Entry 8C0W (electron microscopy, 4.70 A resolution (low resolution: residue-level contacts below are approximate; hydrogen-bond / salt-bridge calls are withheld)); this record covers chains D and E of the 7 polymer chains in the assembly.

[Chain D]
Name: Peroxisomal ATPase PEX1
Organism: Saccharomyces cerevisiae
Notes: EC 3.6.4.-
Reference sequence: P24004 (PEX1_YEAST); residue numbers follow UniProt; this construct covers 201-1023
Sequence (823 residues; numbered 201 to 1023; the number before each row is that of its first residue):
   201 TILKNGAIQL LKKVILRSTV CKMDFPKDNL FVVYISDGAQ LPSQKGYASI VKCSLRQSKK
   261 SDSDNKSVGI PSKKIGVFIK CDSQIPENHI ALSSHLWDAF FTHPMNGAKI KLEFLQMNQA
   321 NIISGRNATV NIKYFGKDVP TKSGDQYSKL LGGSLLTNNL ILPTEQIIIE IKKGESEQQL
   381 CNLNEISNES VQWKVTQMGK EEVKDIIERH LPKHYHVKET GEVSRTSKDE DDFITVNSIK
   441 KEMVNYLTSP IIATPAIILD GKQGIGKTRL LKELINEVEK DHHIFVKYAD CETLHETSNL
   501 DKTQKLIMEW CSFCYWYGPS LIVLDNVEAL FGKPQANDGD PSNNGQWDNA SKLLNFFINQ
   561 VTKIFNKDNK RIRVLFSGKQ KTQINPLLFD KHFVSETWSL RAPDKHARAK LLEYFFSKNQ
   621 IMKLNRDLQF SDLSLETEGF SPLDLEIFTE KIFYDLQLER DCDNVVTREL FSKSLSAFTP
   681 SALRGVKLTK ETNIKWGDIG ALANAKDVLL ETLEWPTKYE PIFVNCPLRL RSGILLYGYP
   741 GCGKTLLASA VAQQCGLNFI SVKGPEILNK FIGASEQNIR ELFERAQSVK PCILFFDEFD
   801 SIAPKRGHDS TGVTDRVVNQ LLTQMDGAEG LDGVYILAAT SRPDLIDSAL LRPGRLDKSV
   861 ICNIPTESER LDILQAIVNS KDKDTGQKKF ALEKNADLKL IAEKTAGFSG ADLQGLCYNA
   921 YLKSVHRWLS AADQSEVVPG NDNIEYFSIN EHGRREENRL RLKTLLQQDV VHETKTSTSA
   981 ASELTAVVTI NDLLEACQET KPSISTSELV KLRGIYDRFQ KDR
Unresolved in the structure: 1022-1023
Ion coordination: Mg2+: Thr468 (together with ATP)
Ligand contacts:
  - ADP (adenosine-5'-diphosphate): Gly700, Ala701, Gly741, Cys742, Gly743, Lys744, Thr745, Leu746, Gly910, Asp912, Gln914
  - ATP: Phe433, Ile434, Val436, Gln463, Gly464, Ile465, Gly466, Lys467, Thr468, Arg469, Asp525, Asn526, Leu611, Pro642, Leu643, Glu646
Swiss-Prot annotation at these positions:
  - binding site (ATP): Gly461 to Thr468, Gly738 to Thr745
  - mutagenesis: Lys467 (K467E: In PEX1pA1; no effect), Tyr488 (Y488A: Cells are able to grow on a medium with oleate as a sole carbon source), His495 (H495A: Cells are able to grow on a medium with oleate as a sole carbon source), Asp525 (D525Q: In PEX1pB1; no effect), Lys744 (K744A: In Amut mutant; abolished ATPase activity of the PEX1-PEX6 AAA ATPase complex; K744E: In PEX1pA2; decreased binding to PEX6. Results in accumulation of PEX5 on peroxisomal membranes), Phe771 (F771A: Cells are unable to grow on a medium with oleate as a sole carbon source), Asp797 (D797Q: In PEX1pB2; results in accumulation of PEX5 on peroxisomal membranes), Glu798 (E798A: In Bmut mutant; decreased ATPase activity of the PEX1-PEX6 AAA ATPase complex; E798Q: Abolished ATPase activity of the PEX1-PEX6 AAA ATPase complex)
From the paper describing this entry:
  - mutagenesis - R852K: abolished catalytic activity (citing earlier work)

[Chain E]
Name: Peroxisomal ATPase PEX6
Organism: Saccharomyces cerevisiae
Notes: EC 3.6.4.-
Reference sequence: P33760 (PEX6_YEAST); residues 1-1030 here = UniProt positions 1-1030
Sequence (1030 residues; numbered 1 to 1030; the number before each row is that of its first residue):
     1 MKASLTFSLS GIYAPCSISR DIYLEYGDKK AECLYGTIRL PQYGPGCTPG KIVHCVLDDS
    61 LPFCSIVVPS KLFGFMPTQP TMDFCYFEPI LDNVVPVLDS VTFLINEQLY SKLMDLPQEM
   121 QQIQFLHYKY NINSMETVVH SRDILTSGLC QILNCSPFPQ GLVDFTETQL ILVNDTEQKL
   181 SALKYANEDE EYALPKIGTN SALSIDLESL PCTISRDLLR PAPHINDDNS IYAFTDAETL
   241 LRLDVTSGSF ITVSNMGCVR LVKLFVLLLP NGFKKRTIYA PPKIIASFPD CSVVTISKSN
   301 IGHTDIPIAN QVFISRVGGW LQSQKCFQNI ILTTLKKFFS ESKRILCQND LIPIAFDSSM
   361 ADLNIAEEND ESDDEDELGQ YYKNDSLVWF FVTSAELDCF SKDNSHFIID PNRTKLITTN
   421 ITNRRPLPLS RSNLQRYYGF AETFYYDLHI FPYVRQLVNI LETSFNCSQR GITLNASVLL
   481 HSTTNNVGKA TMVRFASKYL GIHLLEIDCL SLTSNSRQLD STSKIIGYIR AKCENVLPYA
   541 SPAVIFLAHL DSILLDVNAN QDPEAIKLQK SINFEMSKLL DDFTFKFPGT TFVGSVNNID
   601 NVPSSFRSHM RFEILVPVPS EAQRLRIFQW YLSSHELNRD VQQKVPVSYM DNISFSSLSS
   661 YSAGLTPLDI KSIVETARMT ATARFYQESK KCGWLPQSIL ITQEDLSKAT SKARNEFSVS
   721 IGAPQIPNVT WDDIGGIDFV KGEILDTIDM PLKHPELFTS GMKKRSGILF YGPPGTGKTL
   781 MAKAIATNFS LNFFSVKGPE LLNMYIGESE ANVRRVFQKA REAKPCVIFF DQIDSVAPKR
   841 GNQGDSGGVM DRIVSQLLAE LDGMSTDADG VFVIGATNRP DLLDEALLRP GRFDKLLYLG
   901 IPDTDTKQLN ILEALTRKFV LDNDVKLIEL AKLCPFNYTG ADFYALCSDA MLNAMSRIAR
   961 MVEKKVSQHN ELTGENISTR RWFDKIATKE DTKVVVKMED FLKAQEQLTP SVSRAELNHY
  1021 EAVRANFEGA
Sequence notes: engineered mutation Gln832 (Glu in P33760)
Ion coordination: Mg2+: Thr779 (together with ATP)
Ligand contacts:
  - ATP (adenosine-5'-triphosphate): Phe444, Tyr446, Asn485, Asn486, Val487, Gly488, Lys489, Ala490, Thr491, His549, Ile627, Tyr631, Leu668, Asp669
  - ATP: Trp731, Gly775, Thr776, Gly777, Lys778, Thr779, Leu780, Gln832, Asn878, Gln908, Ala941, Tyr944
Swiss-Prot annotation at these positions:
  - binding site (ATP): Gly772 to Thr779
  - mutagenesis: Lys489 (K489A: In PEX6pA1; decreased binding to PEX15), Tyr528 (Y528A: Cells are able to grow on a medium with oleate as a sole carbon source), Lys778 (K778A: In PEX6pA2; increased amount of peroxisome-bound PEX6. Results in accumulation of PEX5 on peroxisomal membranes. In Amut mutant; abolished ATPase activity of the PEX1-PEX6 AAA ATPase complex), Tyr805 (Y805A: Cells are unable to grow on a medium with oleate as a sole carbon source), Asp831 (D831Q: In PEX6pB2; increased amount of peroxisome-bound PEX6. Results in accumulation of PEX5 on peroxisomal membranes)
From the paper describing this entry:
  - mutagenesis - E832Q: decreased catalytic activity
  - mutagenesis - R889K: decreased catalytic activity (citing earlier work)

[Chain D / chain E interface]
Pairs across the interface - 37 pairs, chain D then chain E:
  Cys491(D) with Lys570(E)
  Glu492(D) with Phe574(E)
  His495(D) with Lys567(E)
  Gln620(D) with Ile472(E); Thr473(E)
  Ile647(D) with Ser608(E)
  Tyr654(D) with Leu474(E); Arg611(E)
  Leu658(D) with Asn459(E); Ile460(E); Thr463(E)
  Asp661(D) with Arg470(E)
  Asn769(D) with Gly841(E); Ser846(E)
  Lys770(D) with Gly841(E); Gln843(E)
  Lys889(D) with Met762(E)
  Tyr918(D) with Met762(E); Lys763(E)
  Tyr921(D) with Glu756(E); Phe758(E); Lys763(E)
  Val925(D) with Glu756(E)
  Trp928(D) with Pro755(E)
  Leu929(D) with Pro755(E)
  Glu945(D) with Tyr110(E)
  Tyr946(D) with Tyr110(E); Leu172(E)
  Ser948(D) with Leu170(E)
  Ile949(D) with Gln169(E); Leu170(E)
  His952(D) with Gln169(E)
  Leu960(D) with Asn154(E)
  Lys963(D) with Asn652(E)
  Thr964(D) with Leu153(E)
  Gln967(D) with Asp651(E)
  Asp969(D) with Lys179(E)
Other interface residues (no listed pair), chain D (37 interface residues in all): Thr497, Gln535, Lys651, Asp655, Phe678, Val686, Leu768, Phe771, Ile944, Gln968, His972
Other interface residues (no listed pair), chain E (40 interface residues in all): Thr102, Met114, Ile171, Ala559, Asp600, Met610, Phe612, Leu625, Lys764, Gly848, Val849

[Summary]
The interface between chain D and chain E involves 37 residues on one side and 40 on the other. Chain D binds
ATP and ADP. Chain E binds ATP. From the paper: E832Q and R889K of chain E reduce catalytic activity; R852K of
chain D abolishes catalytic activity.
Chain D is Peroxisomal ATPase PEX1 and chain E is Peroxisomal ATPase PEX6, both from Saccharomyces cerevisiae;
the structure, Structure of the peroxisomal Pex1/Pex6 ATPase complex bound to a substrate in twin seam state,
was determined by electron microscopy (same publication as 8C0V).
